Entry 7L6O (electron microscopy, 3.90 A resolution); this record covers chains a and b of the 6 polymer chains in the assembly.

== Chain a ==
Molecule: CH848.3.D0949.10.17chim.6R.DS.SOSIP.664 - gp120
Organism: Human immunodeficiency virus 1
UniProt: A0A1W6IPB2 (A0A1W6IPB2_9HIV1); the construct lacks a stretch of the UniProt sequence and is renumbered around it, so the offset changes along the chain: 34-132 = UniProt 30-128; 136-143 = UniProt 129-136; 153-185 = UniProt 139-171; 186-309 = UniProt 174-297; 6 more segments
Chain sequence (466 residues; row label = number of the first residue in the row; note: 16 numbers in that range are skipped by the numbering (no residue carries them; nothing is unmodelled there); a row labelled like 185A-185B holds insertion residues (185A, then the next letters in order)):
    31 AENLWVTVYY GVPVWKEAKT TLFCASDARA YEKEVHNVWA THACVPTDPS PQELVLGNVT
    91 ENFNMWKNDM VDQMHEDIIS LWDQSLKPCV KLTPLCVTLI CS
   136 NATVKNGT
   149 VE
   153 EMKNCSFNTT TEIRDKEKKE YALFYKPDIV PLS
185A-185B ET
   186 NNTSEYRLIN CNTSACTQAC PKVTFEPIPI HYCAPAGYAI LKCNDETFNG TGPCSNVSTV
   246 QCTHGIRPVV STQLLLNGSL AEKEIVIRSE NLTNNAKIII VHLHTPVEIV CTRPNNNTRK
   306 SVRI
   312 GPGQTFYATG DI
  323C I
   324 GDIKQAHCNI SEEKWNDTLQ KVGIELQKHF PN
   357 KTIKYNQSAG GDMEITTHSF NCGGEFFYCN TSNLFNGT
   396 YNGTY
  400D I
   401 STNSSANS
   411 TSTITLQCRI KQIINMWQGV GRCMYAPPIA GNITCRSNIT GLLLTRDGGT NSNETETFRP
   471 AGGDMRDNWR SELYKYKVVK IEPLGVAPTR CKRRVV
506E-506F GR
Construct notes: expression tag (31-33); engineered mutation Cys201 (Val189 in A0A1W6IPB2), Cys433 (Ala417 in A0A1W6IPB2), Lys490 (Glu474 in A0A1W6IPB2), Glu492 (Gln476 in A0A1W6IPB2), Val496 (Ile480 in A0A1W6IPB2), Arg500 (Gly484 in A0A1W6IPB2), Cys501 (Ala485 in A0A1W6IPB2), Gly506E (Glu491 in A0A1W6IPB2)
Disulfide bonds: Cys54-Cys74, Cys119-Cys205, Cys126-Cys196, Cys131-Cys157, Cys201-Cys433, Cys218-Cys247, Cys228-Cys239, Cys296-Cys331, Cys378-Cys445, Cys385-Cys418
Covalently attached groups: N-acetylglucosamine (NAG) linked to Asn88, Asn136, Asn156, Asn160, Asn197, Asn234, Asn262, Asn276, Asn301, Asn332, Asn339, Asn362, Ser388, Asn392, Asn442, Asn448; glycan linked to Asn241

== Chain b ==
Molecule: CH848.3.D0949.10.17chim.6R.DS.SOSIP.664 - gp41
Organism: Human immunodeficiency virus 1
Chain sequence (146 residues; row label = number of the first residue in the row):
   507 FLGFLGAAGS TMGAASMTLT VQARNLLSGI VQQQSNLLRA PEAQQHLLKL TVWGIKQLQA
   567 RVLAVERYLR DQQLLGIWGC SGKLICCTNV PWNSSWSNRN LSEIWDNMTW LQWDKEISNY
   627 TQIIYGLLEE SQNQQEKNEQ DLLALD
Not modelled in the structure: 536-555
Disulfide bonds: Cys586-Cys592
Covalently attached groups: N-acetylglucosamine (NAG) linked to Asn599, Asn625

== How chain a and chain b interact ==
Pairs across the interface (98):
  Leu34(a) - Pro597(b)
  Leu34(a) - Trp598(b)  hydrogen bond (backbone-backbone)
  Leu34(a) - Leu607(b)  hydrophobic
  Trp35(a) - Thr594(b)
  Trp35(a) - Asn595(b)
  Trp35(a) - Val596(b)
  Trp35(a) - Pro597(b)
  Trp35(a) - Trp598(b)
  Val36(a) - Thr594(b)  hydrogen bond (backbone-side chain)
  Val36(a) - Val596(b)  hydrogen bond (backbone-backbone)
  Val36(a) - Trp598(b)
  Val36(a) - Trp602(b)  hydrophobic
  Val36(a) - Ile630(b)  hydrophobic
  Thr37(a) - Cys592(b)
  Thr37(a) - Cys593(b)
  Val38(a) - Leu581(b)  hydrophobic
  Val38(a) - Trp584(b)  hydrophobic
  Val38(a) - Leu590(b)
  Val38(a) - Ile591(b)
  Val38(a) - Cys592(b)  hydrogen bond (backbone-backbone)
  Tyr39(a) - Leu590(b)
  Tyr39(a) - Ile591(b)  hydrophobic
  Tyr39(a) - Trp611(b)
  Tyr39(a) - Trp616(b)  hydrophobic
  Tyr40(a) - Leu525(b)
  Tyr40(a) - Leu532(b)
  Tyr40(a) - Tyr574(b)
  Tyr40(a) - Asp577(b)  hydrogen bond
  Tyr40(a) - Leu590(b)
  Gly41(a) - Leu525(b)
  Gly41(a) - Gln528(b)  hydrogen bond (backbone-side chain)
  Val42(a) - Gln528(b)  hydrogen bond (backbone-side chain)
  Val42(a) - Trp616(b)  hydrophobic
  Pro43(a) - Leu511(b)  hydrophobic
  Pro43(a) - Ala521(b)  hydrophobic
  Pro43(a) - Gln528(b)
  Pro43(a) - Trp616(b)
  Pro43(a) - Leu617(b)
  Val44(a) - Leu617(b)  hydrophobic
  Val44(a) - Asp620(b)
  Trp45(a) - Leu511(b)  hydrophobic
  Trp45(a) - Ala514(b)  hydrophobic
  Trp45(a) - Leu617(b)  hydrophobic
  Lys46(a) - Asp620(b)  salt bridge
  Phe53(a) - Ala566(b)  hydrophobic
  Cys54(a) - Trp559(b)  hydrophobic
  His66(a) - Leu556(b)
  Ala73(a) - Trp559(b)  hydrophobic
  Cys74(a) - Trp559(b)  hydrophobic
  Val75(a) - Gln563(b)
  Leu84(a) - Leu508(b)
  Leu84(a) - Phe510(b)
  Leu84(a) - Gly512(b)
  Leu86(a) - Leu511(b)
  Gly87(a) - Gly515(b)
  Asn88(a) - Gly515(b)
  Gln103(a) - Lys562(b)
  Asp107(a) - Trp559(b)
  Asp107(a) - Lys562(b)  salt bridge
  Ser110(a) - Trp559(b)  hydrogen bond
  Leu111(a) - Trp559(b)  hydrophobic
  Gln114(a) - Leu556(b)  hydrogen bond (side chain-backbone)
  Gln114(a) - Thr557(b)
  Ala221(a) - Ser534(b)
  Ala221(a) - Ala570(b)
  Gly222(a) - Arg573(b)
  Lys490(a) - Arg573(b)
  Ile491(a) - Phe510(b)  hydrophobic
  Ile491(a) - Leu511(b)  hydrophobic
  Ile491(a) - Gln528(b)
  Ile491(a) - Arg573(b)  hydrogen bond (backbone-side chain)
  Pro493(a) - Leu532(b)  hydrophobic
  Pro493(a) - Asp577(b)
  Leu494(a) - Asp577(b)
  Leu494(a) - Leu581(b)  hydrophobic
  Gly495(a) - Trp616(b)
  Val496(a) - Trp616(b)
  Val496(a) - Trp619(b)  hydrogen bond (backbone-side chain)
  Ala497(a) - Trp611(b)  hydrophobic
  Ala497(a) - Trp616(b)  hydrophobic
  Pro498(a) - Trp598(b)
  Pro498(a) - Leu607(b)
  Pro498(a) - Ile610(b)  hydrophobic
  Pro498(a) - Trp611(b)  hydrogen bond (backbone-side chain)
  Pro498(a) - Trp619(b)
  Thr499(a) - Trp611(b)
  Arg500(a) - Leu607(b)
  Cys501(a) - Cys593(b)  disulfide
  Lys502(a) - Thr594(b)
  Arg503(a) - Asn595(b)
  Arg504(a) - Trp584(b)  hydrogen bond (side chain-backbone)
  Arg504(a) - Gly585(b)
  Arg504(a) - Cys586(b)
  Arg504(a) - Cys593(b)  hydrogen bond (side chain-backbone)
  Arg504(a) - Thr594(b)
  Arg504(a) - Asn595(b)  hydrogen bond (backbone-side chain)
  Arg504(a) - Asn639(b)
  Arg504(a) - Glu642(b)  salt bridge
Also at the interface, not in a pair above, chain a (50 interface residues in all): Thr51, Val89, Pro220, Tyr223, Ala224, Thr244
Also at the interface, not in a pair above, chain b (54 interface residues in all): Gly509, Ala529, Asn531, Leu533, Leu569, Gln578, Leu580, Tyr631, Leu634
Cross-chain cystine bridges: Cys501(a)-Cys593(b)

== Summary ==
The interface between chain a and chain b involves 50 residues on one side and 54 on the other; the contacts
include 1 disulfide bond, 15 hydrogen bonds and 3 salt bridges. Polar pairs include Lys46(a)-Asp620(b),
Asp107(a)-Lys562(b) and Arg504(a)-Glu642(b).
Here chain a is CH848.3.D0949.10.17chim.6R.DS.SOSIP.664 - gp120 and chain b is
CH848.3.D0949.10.17chim.6R.DS.SOSIP.664 - gp41, both from Human immunodeficiency virus 1. Entry 7L6O (Cryo-EM
structure of HIV-1 Env CH848.3.D0949.10.17chim.6R.DS.SOSIP.664) was determined by electron microscopy (same
publication as 6VTU, 6XRJ, 7L02, 7L06, 7L09, 7L6M, 7LU9 and 7LUA).
